Entry 6NYY (electron microscopy, 3.00 A resolution); this record covers chains C and G of the 10 polymer chains in the assembly.

== Chain C ==
Protein: AFG3-like protein 2
From: Homo sapiens
Notes: EC 3.4.24.-
Reference sequence: Q9Y4W6 (AFG32_HUMAN); residues 272-797 here = UniProt positions 272-797
Chain sequence (529 residues; each row starts with the number of its first residue):
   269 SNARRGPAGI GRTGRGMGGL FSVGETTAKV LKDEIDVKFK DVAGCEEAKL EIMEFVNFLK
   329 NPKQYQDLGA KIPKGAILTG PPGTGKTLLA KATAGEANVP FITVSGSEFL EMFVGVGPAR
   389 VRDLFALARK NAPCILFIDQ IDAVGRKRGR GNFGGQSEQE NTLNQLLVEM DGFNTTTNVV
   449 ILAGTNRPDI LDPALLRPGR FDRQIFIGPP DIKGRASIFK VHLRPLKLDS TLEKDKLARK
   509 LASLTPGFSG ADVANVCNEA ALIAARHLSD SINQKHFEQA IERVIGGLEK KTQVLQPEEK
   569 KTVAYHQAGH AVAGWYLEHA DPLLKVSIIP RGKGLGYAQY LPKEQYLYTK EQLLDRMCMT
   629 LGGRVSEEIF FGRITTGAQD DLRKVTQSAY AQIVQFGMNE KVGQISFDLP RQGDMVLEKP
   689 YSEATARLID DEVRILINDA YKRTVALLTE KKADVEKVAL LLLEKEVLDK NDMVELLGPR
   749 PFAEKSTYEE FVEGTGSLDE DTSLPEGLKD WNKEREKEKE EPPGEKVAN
Unresolved in the structure: 269-288, 780-797
Construct notes: expression tag (269-271); conflict Gln408 (Glu in Q9Y4W6), Gln575 (Glu in Q9Y4W6)
Swiss-Prot annotation at these positions:
  - binding site (ATP): Val310, Ala311, Thr352, Gly353, Lys354, Thr355, Leu356, His490
  - binding site (Zn(2+)): His574, His578, Asp649
Metal / ion sites: Mg2+: Thr355 (together with AMP-PNP); Zn2+: His574, His578, Asp649 (shared with 1 residue of chain I)
Small-molecule neighbours:
  - AMP-PNP (ANP; phosphoaminophosphonic acid-adenylate ester), molecule 1: Asp309, Val310, Ala311, Cys313, Pro349, Pro350, Gly351, Thr352, Gly353, Lys354, Thr355, Leu356, Gln408, Asn454, Ile486, His490, Gly518, Ala519, Ala522
  - AMP-PNP (ANP), molecule 2: Asp439, Ala462, Arg465, Arg468
Reported in the primary citation:
  - binding site for Substrate (chain G): Phe381, Phe421
  - mutagenesis - M380K, F381A, R416A: abolished catalytic activity
  - mutagenesis - L299A, F381A, W779R: unchanged catalytic activity (ATP hydrolysis)
  - mutagenesis - M380V: increased catalytic activity (ATP hydrolysis)
  - mutagenesis - F289A, L299A, M380V, F421A, M683A, W779R: decreased catalytic activity
  - mutagenesis - F421A: unchanged catalytic activity (ATPase activity)
  - mutagenesis - L299A, M683A: unchanged catalytic activity (peptide cleavage rate)
  - mutagenesis - F289A: unchanged catalytic activity on ATPase rate
  - binding site for AMP-PNP: Arg465, Arg468
  - contacts within the chain: Met321-Trp779, Arg416-Asn432, Phe675-Tyr689 (pi stacking), Lys669-Glu700 (salt bridge)
  - disease-associated variants - R468C: abolished catalytic activity (ATP hydrolysis)
  - disease-associated variants - N432T, R468C, M666R: abolished catalytic activity
  - disease-associated variants - R468C: decreased stability in response to recovery of AFG3L2 hexamers
  - mutagenesis - K354A: decreased stability in response to recovery of AFG3L2 hexamers
  - mutagenesis - R416A: decreased catalytic activity (ATPase activity)
  - disease-associated variants - N432T: unchanged binding to ATP
  - disease-associated variants - N432T: decreased stability in response to AFG3L2 oligomers
  - disease-associated variants - M666R, E691K: decreased stability
  - disease-associated variants - M666R: abolished stability in response to hexamer recovery
  - disease-associated variants - P688T: decreased stability in response to hexamer recovery
  - disease-associated variants - A572T, P688T: decreased catalytic activity
  - disease-associated variants - P688T: decreased stability in response to AFG3L2 oligomer
  - disease-associated variants - T654I, M666T, M666V, G671E, G671R, S674L, Y689H, Y689N, A694E, E700K, R702Q: decreased stability (proposed by the authors, not directly observed)
  - Zn2+ coordination: His574, His578, Asp649
  - disease-associated variants - A572T: decreased catalytic activity (ATP hydrolysis)
  - disease-associated variants - A572T: unchanged stability in response to hexamer recovery
  - specificity-determining residues: Val571, Leu603, Leu615, Gly645
  - binding site for Substrate: Tyr614, Tyr616
  - disease-associated variants - Y616C: increased catalytic activity
  - disease-associated variants - Y616C: increased catalytic activity on ATPase
  - disease-associated variants - Y616C: decreased stability in response to complex stability
  - disease-associated variants - Y616C: increased catalytic activity (ATP-independent peptidase activity)
  - disease-associated variants - N432T: decreased catalytic activity on ATPase rate

== Chain G ==
Protein: Substrate
From: Homo sapiens
Chain sequence (11 residues; numbered 1 to 11; the number before each row is that of its first residue):
     1 AAAAAAAAAA A

== Interface between chain C and chain G ==
Residue-residue contacts - 9 pairs, chain C then chain G:
  Met380(C) - Ala7(G)
  Phe381(C) - Ala7(G)
  Phe381(C) - Ala9(G)  hydrophobic
  Val382(C) - Ala6(G)
  Val382(C) - Ala8(G)  hydrophobic
  Phe421(C) - Ala2(G)
  Phe421(C) - Ala3(G)  hydrophobic
  Phe421(C) - Ala4(G)
  Glu426(C) - Ala6(G)
Also at the interface, not in a pair above, chain C (6 interface residues in all): Gly423

== Overview ==
6 residues of chain C face 7 of chain G across their interface. Ligands of chain C: AMP-PNP. The paper reports
a binding site for Substrate (chain G) at Phe381(C) and Phe421(C); M666R, E691K and T654I of chain C, among
others, reduce stability; 28 substitutions were tested in all.
Here chain C is AFG3-like protein 2 and chain G is Substrate, both from Homo sapiens. Entry 6NYY (human m-AAA
protease AFG3L2, substrate-bound) was determined by electron microscopy.
